Entry 9GUX (electron microscopy, 3.30 A resolution); this record covers chains A and J of the 31 polymer chains in the assembly.

# Chain A
Molecule: 16S ribosomal RNA
Source organism: Escherichia coli K-12
Sequence (1542 nucleotides; row label = number of the first residue in the row):
     1 AAAUUGAAGA GUUUGAUCAU GGCUCAGAUU GAACGCUGGC GGCAGGCCUA ACACAUGCAA
    61 GUCGAACGGU AACAGGAAGA AGCUUGCUUC UUUGCUGACG AGUGGCGGAC GGGUGAGUAA
   121 UGUCUGGGAA ACUGCCUGAU GGAGGGGGAU AACUACUGGA AACGGUAGCU AAUACCGCAU
   181 AACGUCGCAA GACCAAAGAG GGGUACCUUC GGGCCUCUUG CCAUCGGAUG UGCCCAGAUG
   241 GGAUUAGCUA GUAGGUGGGG UAACGGCUCA CCUAGGCGAC GAUCCCUAGC UGGUCUGAGA
   301 GGAUGACCAG CCACACUGGA ACUGAGACAC GGUCCAGACU CCUACGGGAG GCAGCAGUGG
   361 GGAAUAUUGC ACAAUGGGCG CAAGCCUGAU GCAGCCAUGC CGCGUGUAUG AAGAAGGCCU
   421 UCGGGUUGUA AAGUACUUUC AGCGGGGAGG AAGGGAGUAA AGUUAAUACC UUUGCUCAUU
   481 GACGUUACCC GCAGAAGAAG CACCGGCUAA CUCCGUGCCA GCAGCCXCGG UAAUACGGAG
   541 GGUGCAAGCG UUAAUCGGAA UUACUGGGCG UAAAGCGCAC GCAGGCGGUU UGUUAAGUCA
   601 GAUGUGAAAU CCCCGGGCUC AACCUGGGAA CUGCAUCUGA UACUGGCAAG CUUGAGUCUC
   661 GUAGAGGGGG GUAGAAUUCC AGGUGUAGCG GUGAAAUGCG UAGAGAUCUG GAGGAAUACC
   721 GGUGGCGAAG GCGGCCCCCU GGACGAAGAC UGACGCUCAG GUGCGAAAGC GUGGGGAGCA
   781 AACAGGAUUA GAUACCCUGG UAGUCCACGC CGUAAACGAU GUCGACUUGG AGGUUGUGCC
   841 CUUGAGGCGU GGCUUCCGGA GCUAACGCGU UAAGUCGACC GCCUGGGGAG UACGGCCGCA
   901 AGGUUAAAAC UCAAAUGAAU UGACGGGGGC CCGCACAAGC GGUGGAGCAU GUGGUUUAAU
   961 UCGAUGXAAC GCGAAGAACC UUACCUGGUC UUGACAUCCA CGGAAGUUUU CAGAGAUGAG
  1021 AAUGUGCCUU CGGGAACCGU GAGACAGGUG CUGCAUGGCU GUCGUCAGCU CGUGUUGUGA
  1081 AAUGUUGGGU UAAGUCCCGC AACGAGCGCA ACCCUUAUCC UUUGUUGCCA GCGGUCCGGC
  1141 CGGGAACUCA AAGGAGACUG CCAGUGAUAA ACUGGAGGAA GGUGGGGAUG ACGUCAAGUC
  1201 AUCAUGGCCC UUACGACCAG GGCUACACAC GUGCUACAAU GGCGCAUACA AAGAGAAGCG
  1261 ACCUCGCGAG AGCAAGCGGA CCUCAUAAAG UGCGUCGUAG UCCGGAUUGG AGUCUGCAAC
  1321 UCGACUCCAU GAAGUCGGAA UCGCUAGUAA UCGUGGAUCA GAAUGCCACG GUGAAUACGU
  1381 UCCCGGGCCU UGUACACACC GCCCGUCACA CCAUGGGAGU GGGUUGCAAA AGAAGUAGGU
  1441 AGCUUAACCU UCGGGAGGGC GCUUACCACU UUGUGAUUCA UGACUGGGGU GAAGUCGUAA
  1501 CAAGGUAACC GUAGGGGAAC CUGCGGUUGG AUCACCUCCU UA
Not modelled in the structure: 1436-1465
Modified positions: PSU (pseudouridine-5'-monophosphate) at position 516, G7M (N7-methyl-guanosine-5'-monophosphate) at position 527, 2MG (2N-methylguanosine-5'-monophosphate) at position 966, 5MC (5-methylcytidine-5'-monophosphate) at position 967, 2MG (2N-methylguanosine-5'-monophosphate) at position 1207, 2MG (2N-methylguanosine-5'-monophosphate) at position 1516, MA6 (6N-dimethyladenosine-5'-monophoshate) at position 1518, MA6 (6N-dimethyladenosine-5'-monophoshate) at position 1519
Bound ions: Mg2+ site 1 near G21 (its only coordinating residue here); Mg2+ site 2 near C48 (its only coordinating residue here); Mg2+ site 3 near A53 (its only coordinating residue here); Mg2+ site 4 near A59 (its only coordinating residue here); Mg2+ site 5 near G100 (its only coordinating residue here); Mg2+ site 6 near G104 (its only coordinating residue here); Mg2+ site 7: A109, G331; Mg2+ site 8 near G111 (its only coordinating residue here); Mg2+ site 9: G115, G289; Mg2+ site 10: A116, G117, G289; Mg2+ site 11 near G145 (its only coordinating residue here); Mg2+ site 12 near A171 (its only coordinating residue here); 70 more Mg2+ sites not listed

# Chain J
Name: 30S ribosomal protein S9
Source organism: Escherichia coli K-12
UniProtKB: P0A7X3 (RS9_ECOLI); numbering as in UniProt (aligned over 1-130)
Chain sequence (130 residues; numbered 1 to 130; the number before each row is that of its first residue):
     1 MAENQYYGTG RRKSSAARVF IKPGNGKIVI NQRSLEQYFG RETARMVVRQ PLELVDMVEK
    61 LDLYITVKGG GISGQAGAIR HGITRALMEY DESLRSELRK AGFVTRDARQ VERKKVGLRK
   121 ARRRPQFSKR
Not modelled in the structure: 1-2
Curated features (UniProtKB/Swiss-Prot):
  - mutagenesis: Thr105 to Arg130 (Cold sensitive for growth at 30 degrees Celsius. 350-fold reduced affinity of the 30S subunit P site for certain tRNAs in vitro), Ser128 to Arg130 (Very cold sensitive for growth at 30 degrees Celsius. Almost no P site binding of certain tRNAs in vitro)

# How chain A and chain J interact
Residue-residue contacts - 103 pairs, chain A then chain J:
  G942(A) with Gln126(J), base contact
  U943(A) with Gln126(J), sugar contact
  5MC_967(A) with Phe127(J), phosphate contact
  A968(A) with Phe127(J), phosphate contact
  C970(A) with Arg130(J), hydrogen bond to the base
  U1116(A) with Gln110(J), hydrogen bond to the sugar
  A1117(A) with Arg106(J), hydrogen bond to the phosphate; Ala108(J), sugar contact; Gln110(J), sugar contact
  U1118(A) with Arg11(J), salt bridge to the phosphate; Arg85(J), hydrogen bond to the phosphate; Arg106(J), salt bridge to the phosphate
  C1119(A) with Arg11(J), salt bridge to the phosphate; Arg85(J), salt bridge to the phosphate
  C1128(A) with Arg18(J), sugar contact
  C1129(A) with Arg18(J), sugar contact
  A1130(A) with Arg18(J), salt bridge to the phosphate; Phe20(J), sugar contact; Tyr64(J), hydrogen bond to the phosphate
  G1131(A) with Gln5(J), phosphate contact
  A1146(A) with Arg18(J), hydrogen bond to the base
  C1147(A) with Tyr7(J), hydrogen bond to the sugar; Thr9(J), phosphate contact; Arg18(J), hydrogen bond to the base
  U1148(A) with Tyr7(J), sugar contact; Thr9(J), hydrogen bond to the phosphate; Arg11(J), phosphate contact; Ala16(J), phosphate contact; Lys68(J), hydrogen bond to the sugar
  C1149(A) with Arg11(J), salt bridge to the phosphate
  G1178(A) with Arg95(J), salt bridge to the phosphate; Arg99(J), hydrogen bond to the base
  A1179(A) with Arg95(J), salt bridge to the phosphate; Arg99(J), salt bridge to the phosphate; Val104(J), sugar contact; Thr105(J), phosphate contact; Arg106(J), sugar contact
  A1180(A) with Arg99(J), salt bridge to the phosphate; Thr105(J), phosphate contact
  G1184(A) with Ala108(J), base contact
  G1186(A) with Arg113(J), sugar contact; Lys115(J), phosphate contact
  G1187(A) with Lys115(J), phosphate contact
  G1231(A) with Ser128(J), phosphate contact; Arg130(J), sugar contact
  U1232(A) with Gln126(J), phosphate contact; Ser128(J), phosphate contact
  G1233(A) with Gln126(J), hydrogen bond to the phosphate
  A1248(A) with Arg33(J), sugar contact
  C1249(A) with Tyr38(J), sugar contact; Gly69(J), sugar contact; Gly70(J), hydrogen bond to the sugar; Gly71(J), sugar contact; Gln75(J), hydrogen bond to the sugar
  A1250(A) with Lys68(J), phosphate contact; Gly69(J), hydrogen bond to the phosphate; Gly70(J), hydrogen bond to the sugar; Gln75(J), phosphate contact
  A1251(A) with Ser14(J), sugar contact
  C1342(A) with Gln126(J), sugar contact; Phe127(J), sugar contact
  G1343(A) with Arg123(J), hydrogen bond to the sugar; Arg124(J), salt bridge to the phosphate
  C1344(A) with Arg122(J), phosphate contact; Arg124(J), salt bridge to the phosphate
  U1345(A) with Arg122(J), salt bridge to the phosphate
  A1346(A) with Arg122(J), salt bridge to the phosphate
  G1347(A) with Arg12(J), hydrogen bond to the base; Lys13(J), base contact; Arg109(J), phosphate contact; Gln110(J), hydrogen bond to the sugar
  U1348(A) with Val111(J), phosphate contact; Glu112(J), hydrogen bond to the phosphate; Arg122(J), sugar contact
  A1349(A) with Lys120(J), salt bridge to the phosphate; Ala121(J), phosphate contact; Arg122(J), hydrogen bond to the phosphate; Arg123(J), hydrogen bond to the phosphate
  A1350(A) with Lys120(J), salt bridge to the phosphate; Arg123(J), phosphate contact
  U1351(A) with Lys120(J), base contact
  C1367(A) with Lys114(J), salt bridge to the phosphate; Val116(J), phosphate contact; Gly117(J), hydrogen bond to the phosphate; Leu118(J), phosphate contact
  A1368(A) with Arg113(J), salt bridge to the phosphate; Lys114(J), salt bridge to the phosphate; Lys115(J), phosphate contact; Val116(J), phosphate contact
  C1369(A) with Arg113(J), phosphate contact; Lys114(J), hydrogen bond to the phosphate
  G1370(A) with Val111(J), phosphate contact
  G1371(A) with Lys13(J), phosphate contact; Ser14(J), phosphate contact; Gly70(J), phosphate contact; Gly71(J), phosphate contact
  U1372(A) with Lys13(J), salt bridge to the phosphate; Gly71(J), phosphate contact; Ile72(J), phosphate contact; Ser73(J), hydrogen bond to the phosphate; Gly74(J), hydrogen bond to the phosphate
  G1373(A) with Lys13(J), base contact; Ser73(J), hydrogen bond to the phosphate
Other interface residues (no listed pair), chain A (52 interface residues in all): 2MG_966, C1230, C1234, U1341, C1366
Other interface residues (no listed pair), chain J (51 interface residues in all): Arg41, Arg119, Pro125, Lys129

# Summary
Chain A and chain J form an interface of 52 and 51 residues respectively; the contacts include 27 hydrogen
bonds and 20 salt bridges. Among the polar pairs are C970(A)-Arg130(J), A1146(A)-Arg18(J) and
C1147(A)-Arg18(J). Curated annotation (UniProt) lists 3 mutagenesis sites on chain J.
Here chain A is 16S ribosomal RNA and chain J is 30S ribosomal protein S9, both from Escherichia coli K-12.
Entry 9GUX (30S-TEC (TEC in expressome position) Inactive state 1) was determined by electron microscopy
together with 9GUP, 9GUQ, 9GUR, 9GUS, 9GUT, 9GUU, 9GUV and 9GUW from the same study.
